6MH7 - chain A; structure by X-ray diffraction, 1.74 A resolution.

[Chain A]
Molecule: Bromodomain-containing protein 4
Source organism: Homo sapiens
UniProt: O60885 (BRD4_HUMAN), isoform O60885-3; residue numbers follow UniProt; this construct covers 44-168
Amino-acid sequence (127 residues; each row starts with the number of its first residue):
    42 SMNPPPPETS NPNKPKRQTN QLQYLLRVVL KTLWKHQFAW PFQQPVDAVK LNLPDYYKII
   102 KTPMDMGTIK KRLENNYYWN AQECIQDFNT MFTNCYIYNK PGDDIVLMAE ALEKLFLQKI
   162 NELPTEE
Differences from the reference sequence: expression tag (42-43)
Ligand contacts: JQY (N-(3,4-dimethylphenyl)-4-[4-(4-fluorophenyl)-1-(piperidin-4-yl)-1H-imidazol-5-yl]pyrimidin-2-amine): W81, P82, F83, V87, L92, L94, Y97, M105, M132, N135, C136, Y139, N140, I146, M149
UniProt features mapped onto this chain:
  - site: N140 (Acetylated histone binding)
  - cross-link: K99 (Glycyl lysine isopeptide (Lys-Gly) (interchain with G-Cter in SUMO2))
  - natural variant: D145 (D145G: Found in a patient with a neurodevelopmental syndrome; uncertain significance)
  - mutagenesis: N140 (N140A: Abolishes binding to acetylated histones)
From the paper describing this entry:
  - binding site for JQY: W81, N140
  - conformationally variable residues: N140, K141

[Overview]
Chain A binds compound JQY. Curated annotation (UniProt) lists one mutagenesis site. From the paper: a binding
site for JQY at W81 and N140; conformational variability at N140 and K141.
Chain A is Bromodomain-containing protein 4 (Homo sapiens); the structure, Crystal structure of the first
bromodomain of human BRD4 in complex with SKT-68, a 1,4,5-trisubstituted imidazole ..., was determined by
X-ray diffraction, deposited together with 6MH1.
